4LFA - chains A and N of the 21 polymer chains in the assembly; structure by X-ray diffraction, 3.65 A resolution.

# Chain A
Molecule: 16S rRNA
From: Thermus thermophilus
Sequence (1522 nucleotides; row label = number of the first residue in the row; note: 42 numbers in that range are skipped by the numbering (no residue carries them; nothing is unmodelled there); a row labelled like 190A-190L holds insertion residues (190A, then the next letters in order); numbering starts at 0):
     0 UUUGUUGGAG AGUUUGAUCC UGGCUCAGGG UGAACGCUGG CGGCGUGCCU AAGACAUGCA
    60 AGUCGUGCGG G
    73 CCGCGGGGUU UU
    88 ACUCCG
    95 UGGUC
   101 AGCGGCGGAC GGGUGAGUAA CGCGUGGGU
  129A G
   130 ACCUACCCGG AAGAGGGGGA CAACCCGGGG AAACUCGGGC UAAUCCCCCA UGUGGACCCG
   190 C
190A-190L CCCUUGGGGUGU
   191 GUCCAAAGGG CUUU
   216 GCCCGCUUCC GGAUGGGCCC GCGUCCCAUC AGCUAGUUGG UGGGGUAAUG GCCCACCAAG
   276 GCGACGACGG GUAGCCGGUC UGAGAGGAUG GCCGGCCACA GGGGCACUGA GACACGGGCC
   336 CCACUCCUAC GGGAGGCAGC AGUUAGGAAU CUUCCGCAAU GGGCGCAAGC CUGACGGAGC
   396 GACGCCGCUU GGAGGAAGAA GCCCUUCGGG GUGUAAACUC CUGAA
   442 CCCGGGACGA AACCCCCGAC GA
   474 GGGGACUGAC GGUACCGGG
   494 GUAAUAGCGC CGGCCAACUC CGUGCCAGCA GCCGCGGUAA UACGGAGGGC GCGAGCGUUA
   554 CCCGGAUUCA CUGGGCGUAA AGGGCGUGUA GGCGGCCUGG GGCGUCCCAU GUGAAAGACC
   614 ACGGCUCAAC CGUGGGGGAG CGUGGGAUAC GCUCAGGCUA GACGGUGGGA GAGGGUGGUG
   674 GAAUUCCCGG AGUAGCGGUG AAAUGCGCAG AUACCGGGAG GAACGCCGAU GGCGAAGGCA
   734 GCCACCUGGU CCACCCGUGA CGCUGAGGCG CGAAAGCGUG GGGAGCAAAC CGGAUUAGAU
   794 ACCCGGGUAG UCCACGCCCU AAACGAUGCG CGCUAGGUCU CUGGGUCU
   848 CCUGGGGGCC GAAGCUAACG CGUUAAGCGC GCCGCCUGGG GAGUACGGCC GCAAGGCUGA
   908 AACUCAAAGG AAUUGACGGG GGCCCGCACA AGCGGUGGAG CAUGUGGUUU AAUUCGAAGX
   968 AACGCGAAGA ACCUUACCAG GCCUUGACAU GCUAGG
 1003A G
  1004 AACCCGGGUG AAAGCCUGGG GUGCCCC
1030A-1030D GCGA
  1031 GGGGAGCCCU AGCACAGGUG CUGCAUGGCC GUCGUCAGCU CGUGCCGUGA GGUGUUGGGU
  1091 UAAGUCCCGC AACGAGCGCA ACCCCCGCCG UUAGUUGCCA GCGGUUCGGC CGGGCACUCU
  1151 AACGGGACUG CCCGCGAAA
  1171 GCGGGAGGAA GGAGGGGACG ACGUCUGGUC AGCAUGGCCC UUACGGCCUG GGCGACACAC
  1231 GUGCUACAAU GCCCACUACA AAGCGAUGCC ACCCGGCAAC GGGGAGCUAA UCGCAAAAAG
  1291 GUGGGCCCAG UUCGGAUUGG GGUCUGCAAC CCGACCCCAU GAAGCCGGAA UCGCUAGUAA
  1351 UCGCGGAUCA G
 1361A C
  1362 CAUGCCGCGG UGAAUACGUU CCCGGGCCUU GUACACACXG CCXGUXACGC CAUGGGAGCG
  1422 GGCUCUACCC GAAGUCGCCG GG
  1446 AGCCUACGGG
  1459 CAGGCGCCGA GGGUAGGGCC CGUGACUGGG GCGAAGUCGU AACAAGGUAG CUGUACCGGA
  1519 AGGUGCGGCU GGAUCCACUC CUUUCU
Unresolved in the structure: 0-4, 1534-1538
Sequence notes: conflict C1534 (A2157 in M26923.1), A1535 (C2158 in M26923.1)
Modified positions: PSU (pseudouridine-5'-monophosphate) at position 516, 7MG (7N-methyl-8-hydroguanosine-5'-monophosphate) at position 527, M2G (N2-dimethylguanosine-5'-monophosphate) at position 966, 5MC (5-methylcytidine-5'-monophosphate) at position 967, 2MG (2N-methylguanosine-5'-monophosphate) at position 1207, 5MC (5-methylcytidine-5'-monophosphate) at position 1400, 4OC (4n,o2'-methylcytidine-5'-monophosphate) at position 1402, 5MC (5-methylcytidine-5'-monophosphate) at position 1404, 5MC (5-methylcytidine-5'-monophosphate) at position 1407, UR3 (3-methyluridine-5'-monophoshate) at position 1498, MA6 (6N-dimethyladenosine-5'-monophoshate) at position 1518, MA6 (6N-dimethyladenosine-5'-monophoshate) at position 1519, PSU (pseudouridine-5'-monophosphate) at position 1540, PSU (pseudouridine-5'-monophosphate) at position 1541
Bound ions: Mg2+ site 1: U12, G22; Mg2+ site 2 near G21 (its only coordinating residue here); Mg2+ site 3: C48, G115; Mg2+ site 4 near G107 (its only coordinating residue here); Mg2+ site 5: G115, A116, G117; Mg2+ site 6: A116, G117, G289; Mg2+ site 7: C121, G124, U125, G236; Mg2+ site 8 near C175 (its only coordinating residue here); Mg2+ site 9 near A195 (its only coordinating residue here); Mg2+ site 10 near G199 (its only coordinating residue here); Mg2+ site 11: G236, C237 (shared with 1 residue of chain Q); Mg2+ site 12 near U264 (its only coordinating residue here); 56 more Mg2+ sites not listed; 4 more K+ sites not listed
Ligand contacts: hygromycin b (HYG): C1403, 5MC_1404, G1405, U1406, G1494, U1495, C1496, G1497, UR3_1498, C1543, U1544

# Chain N
Name: ribosomal protein S14
From: Thermus thermophilus
Reference sequence: Q5SHQ1 (RS14Z_THET8); residues 1-61 here = UniProt positions 1-61
Chain sequence (61 residues; row label = number of the first residue in the row):
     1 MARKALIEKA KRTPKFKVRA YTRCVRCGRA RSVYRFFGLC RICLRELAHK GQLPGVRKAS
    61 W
Unresolved in the structure: 1
Bound ions: Zn2+: Cys24, Cys27, Cys40, Cys43

# Interface between chain A and chain N
Pairs across the interface (68):
  G973(A) with Arg41(N), hydrogen bond to the phosphate
  A974(A) with Arg29(N), salt bridge to the phosphate; Arg31(N), base contact; Ser32(N), phosphate contact; Arg41(N), salt bridge to the phosphate
  A975(A) with Ser32(N), hydrogen bond to the sugar; Tyr34(N), base contact
  G976(A) with Arg31(N), phosphate contact; Ser32(N), hydrogen bond to the phosphate
  C979(A) with Val18(N), hydrogen bond to the base; Arg19(N), hydrogen bond to the sugar
  C980(A) with Val18(N), base contact; Arg19(N), hydrogen bond to the sugar; Tyr21(N), sugar contact
  U981(A) with Tyr21(N), sugar contact; Arg23(N), phosphate contact
  U982(A) with Leu6(N), sugar contact; Arg23(N), salt bridge to the phosphate; Arg31(N), salt bridge to the phosphate
  A983(A) with Arg3(N), salt bridge to the phosphate; Leu6(N), phosphate contact
  A994(A) with Ala5(N), base contact
  A1015(A) with Lys15(N), hydrogen bond to the sugar
  G1048(A) with Arg3(N), phosphate contact; Lys4(N), hydrogen bond to the phosphate
  U1049(A) with Ala2(N), hydrogen bond to the base; Arg3(N), hydrogen bond to the sugar; Lys4(N), salt bridge to the phosphate
  C1059(A) with Arg45(N), hydrogen bond to the phosphate
  C1060(A) with Arg45(N), salt bridge to the phosphate
  C1114(A) with Ser60(N), hydrogen bond to the sugar
  C1115(A) with Ser60(N), sugar contact; Trp61(N), hydrogen bond to the sugar
  G1186(A) with Trp61(N), base contact
  G1187(A) with Ser60(N), base contact; Trp61(N), sugar contact
  A1188(A) with Lys58(N), hydrogen bond to the phosphate; Ser60(N), hydrogen bond to the sugar
  C1189(A) with Lys58(N), salt bridge to the phosphate
  G1202(A) with Ala2(N), phosphate contact; Cys27(N), hydrogen bond to the sugar; Arg29(N), sugar contact; Ile42(N), base contact; Cys43(N), base contact; Glu46(N), hydrogen bond to the base
  C1203(A) with Ala2(N), phosphate contact; Lys4(N), salt bridge to the phosphate; Cys27(N), sugar contact
  A1204(A) with Lys4(N), phosphate contact
  G1216(A) with Arg3(N), salt bridge to the phosphate; Ala5(N), phosphate contact
  C1217(A) with Leu6(N), phosphate contact
  C1218(A) with Lys15(N), phosphate contact
  U1219(A) with Lys15(N), salt bridge to the phosphate; Arg19(N), salt bridge to the phosphate
  G1316(A) with Val18(N), phosphate contact
  C1317(A) with Phe16(N), stacking on the base; Lys17(N), hydrogen bond to the phosphate; Val18(N), phosphate contact; Arg19(N), base contact
  A1357(A) with Tyr34(N), sugar contact
  U1358(A) with Val33(N), sugar contact; Arg35(N), hydrogen bond to the phosphate
  C1359(A) with Thr22(N), phosphate contact; Arg35(N), salt bridge to the phosphate
  A1360(A) with Arg35(N), salt bridge to the phosphate
  G1368(A) with Trp61(N), phosphate contact
  C1369(A) with Trp61(N), hydrogen bond to the phosphate
Interface residues without a listed pair, chain A (38 interface residues in all): A977, A1016
Interface residues without a listed pair, chain N (31 interface residues in all): Glu8, Arg26, Ala30

# In short
Chain A and chain N form an interface of 38 and 31 residues respectively; the contacts include 20 hydrogen
bonds, 14 salt bridges and 1 aromatic stacking contact. Polar contacts include C979(A)-Val18(N),
U1049(A)-Ala2(N) and G1202(A)-Glu46(N). Ligands of chain A: hygromycin b.
Here chain A is 16S rRNA and chain N is ribosomal protein S14, both from Thermus thermophilus. Entry 4LFA
(Crystal Structure of 30S ribosomal subunit from Thermus thermophilus) was determined by X-ray diffraction.
